Entry 4MI3 (X-ray diffraction, 2.15 A resolution); this record covers chain A.

== Chain A ==
Molecule: Glycogen phosphorylase, muscle form
Organism: Oryctolagus cuniculus
Notes: EC 2.4.1.1
UniProt: P00489 (PYGM_RABIT); residues 12-836 here correspond to UniProt positions 13-837 (UniProt number = residue number + 1)
Amino-acid sequence (825 residues; numbered 12 to 836; the number before each row is that of its first residue):
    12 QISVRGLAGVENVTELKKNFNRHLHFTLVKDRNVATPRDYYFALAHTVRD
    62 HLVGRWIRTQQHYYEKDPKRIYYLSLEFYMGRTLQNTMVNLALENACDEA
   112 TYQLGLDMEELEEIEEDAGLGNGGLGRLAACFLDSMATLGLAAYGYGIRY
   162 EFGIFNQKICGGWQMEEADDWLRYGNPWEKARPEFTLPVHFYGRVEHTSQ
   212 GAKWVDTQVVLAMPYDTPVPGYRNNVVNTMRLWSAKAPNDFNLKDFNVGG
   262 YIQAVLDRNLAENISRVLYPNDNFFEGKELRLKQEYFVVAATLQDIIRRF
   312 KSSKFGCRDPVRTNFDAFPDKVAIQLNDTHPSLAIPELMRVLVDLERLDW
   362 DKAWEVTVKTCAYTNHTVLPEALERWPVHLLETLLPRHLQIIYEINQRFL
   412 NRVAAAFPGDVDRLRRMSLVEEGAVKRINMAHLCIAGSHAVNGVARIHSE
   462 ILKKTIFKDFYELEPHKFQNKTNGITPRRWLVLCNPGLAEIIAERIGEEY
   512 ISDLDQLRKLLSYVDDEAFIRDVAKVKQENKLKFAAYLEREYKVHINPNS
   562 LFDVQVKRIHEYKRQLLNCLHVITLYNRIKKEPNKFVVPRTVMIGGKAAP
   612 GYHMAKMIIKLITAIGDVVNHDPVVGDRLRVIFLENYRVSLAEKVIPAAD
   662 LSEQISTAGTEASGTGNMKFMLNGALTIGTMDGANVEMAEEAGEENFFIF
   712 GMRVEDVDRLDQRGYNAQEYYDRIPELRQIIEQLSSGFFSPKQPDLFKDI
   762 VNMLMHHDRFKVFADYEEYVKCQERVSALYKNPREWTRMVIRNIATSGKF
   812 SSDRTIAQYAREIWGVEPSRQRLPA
Unresolved in the structure: 252-260, 315-323
Modified positions: K680 ((2S)-2-amino-6-[[3-hydroxy-2-methyl-5-(phosphonooxymethyl)pyridin-4-yl]methylideneamino]hexanoic acid; LLP)
Swiss-Prot annotation at these positions:
  - binding site (AMP): D42, Y75, R309 to C318
  - site: C108 (Involved in the association of subunits), C142 (Involved in the association of subunits), Y155 (Can be labeled by an AMP analog)
  - modified residue: S14 (Phosphoserine), Y203 (Phosphotyrosine), Y226 (Phosphotyrosine), S429 (Phosphoserine), Y472 (Phosphotyrosine), S513 (Phosphoserine), K680 (N6-(pyridoxal phosphate)lysine), S746 (Phosphoserine), S747 (Phosphoserine)
Residues lining bound ligands: SUGAR (26R; N-{(2R)-2-methyl-3-[4-(propan-2-yl)phenyl]propanoyl}-beta-D-glucopyranosylamine): G135, L136, L139, Y280, N282, D283, N284, F285, F286, D339, H341, H377, A383, E385, V455, N484, Y573, E672, A673, S674, G675, T676
From the paper describing this entry:
  - binding site for SUGAR: L136, Y280, N282, F285, D339, H341, H377, A383, N484, Y573, E672, S674, G675
  - conformationally variable residues (loop rearrangement, side-chain flip): Y280 to G288

== Overview ==
Chain A binds SUGAR. From UniProt: 12 AMP-binding residues. From the paper: a binding site for SUGAR at L136,
Y280 and N282 among others; conformational variability at Y280.
Chain A is Glycogen phosphorylase, muscle form (Oryctolagus cuniculus); the structure, Crystal structure of
Gpb in complex with SUGAR (N-{(2R)-2-METHYL-3-[4-(PROPAN-2-YL)PHENYL]PROPANOYL}-BETA-D-GLUCOPYRANOSYLAMINE)
(S21), was determined by X-ray diffraction (same publication as 4MHO, 4MHS, 4MI6, 4MI9 and 4MIC).
